Entry 3M9X (X-ray diffraction, 2.20 A resolution); this record covers chain A.

== Chain A ==
Name: D-xylose-binding periplasmic protein
From: Escherichia coli
Reference sequence: P37387 (XYLF_ECOLI); residues 1-307 here correspond to UniProt positions 24-330 (UniProt number = residue number + 23)
Chain sequence (313 residues; numbered 1 to 313; the number before each row is that of its first residue):
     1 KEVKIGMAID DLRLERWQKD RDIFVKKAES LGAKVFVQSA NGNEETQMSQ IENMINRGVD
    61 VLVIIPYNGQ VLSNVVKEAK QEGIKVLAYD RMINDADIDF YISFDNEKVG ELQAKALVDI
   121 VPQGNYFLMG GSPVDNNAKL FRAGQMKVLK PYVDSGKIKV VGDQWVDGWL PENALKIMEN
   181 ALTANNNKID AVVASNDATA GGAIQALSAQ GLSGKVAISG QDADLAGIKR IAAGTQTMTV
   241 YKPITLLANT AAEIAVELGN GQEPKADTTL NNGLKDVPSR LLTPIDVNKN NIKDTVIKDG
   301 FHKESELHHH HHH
Unresolved in the structure: 1-2, 308-313
Construct notes: expression tag (308-313)
Ligand contacts: beta-D-xylopyranose (XYP): Asp135, Asn137, Phe141, Trp169, Asn196, Gln221, Asp222, Lys242

== Overview ==
Chain A binds beta-D-xylopyranose.
Chain A is D-xylose-binding periplasmic protein (Escherichia coli); the structure, Open liganded crystal
structure of xylose binding protein from Escherichia coli, was determined by X-ray diffraction, deposited
together with 3M9W and 3MA0.
